Entry 4EIL (X-ray diffraction, 2.20 A resolution); this record covers chains A and B.

== Chain A ==
Protein: Bifunctional dihydrofolate reductase-thymidylate synthase
From: Toxoplasma gondii
Notes: EC 1.5.1.3, 2.1.1.45
UniProt: Q07422 (DRTS_TOXGO); residue numbers follow UniProt; this construct covers 1-48, 74-196, 216-610
Amino-acid sequence (566 residues; numbered 1 to 610; 44 numbers in that range are skipped by the numbering (no residue carries them; nothing is unmodelled there); the number before each row is that of its first residue):
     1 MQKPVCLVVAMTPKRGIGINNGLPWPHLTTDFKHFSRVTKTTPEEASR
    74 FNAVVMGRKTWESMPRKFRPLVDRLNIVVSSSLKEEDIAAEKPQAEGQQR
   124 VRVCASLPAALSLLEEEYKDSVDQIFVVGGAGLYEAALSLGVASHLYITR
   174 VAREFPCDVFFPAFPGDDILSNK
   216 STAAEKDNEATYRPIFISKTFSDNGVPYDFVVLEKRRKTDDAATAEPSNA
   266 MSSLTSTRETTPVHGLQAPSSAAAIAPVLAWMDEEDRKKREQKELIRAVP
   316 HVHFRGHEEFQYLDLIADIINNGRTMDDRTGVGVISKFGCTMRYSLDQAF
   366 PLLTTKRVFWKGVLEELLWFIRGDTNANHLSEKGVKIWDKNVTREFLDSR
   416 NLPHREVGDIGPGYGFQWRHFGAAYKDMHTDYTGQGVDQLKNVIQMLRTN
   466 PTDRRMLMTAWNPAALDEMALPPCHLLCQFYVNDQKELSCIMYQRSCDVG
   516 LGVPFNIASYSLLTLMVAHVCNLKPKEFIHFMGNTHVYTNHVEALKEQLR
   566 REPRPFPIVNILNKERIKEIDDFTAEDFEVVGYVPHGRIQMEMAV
Not modelled in the structure: 1-3, 44-45, 216-224, 253-284, 300-309
Ligand contacts:
  - 10-propargyl-5,8-dideazafolic acid (CB3): F374, E381, I402, W403, N406, D513, L516, G517, F520, N521, Y553, R603, I604, M608, A609
  - folic acid (FOL): V8, V9, A10, L23, D31, F32, K33, H34, F35, S36, T83, M87, F91, L94, R97, V151, Y157, T172
  - NADPH (NDP; NADPH dihydro-nicotinamide-adenine-dinucleotide phosphate): V9, A10, I17, G18, I19, N21, G22, L23, W25, G80, R81, K82, T83, S86, V102, S103, S104, S105, A128, S129, V151, G152, G153, A154, G155, L156, Y157, A159, V182
  - 2'-deoxyuridine 5'-monophosphate (UMP): R344, Y429, L486, C489, H490, Q509, R510, S511, C512, D513, G517, N521, H551, Y553

== Chain B ==
Protein: Bifunctional dihydrofolate reductase-thymidylate synthase
From: Toxoplasma gondii
Notes: EC 1.5.1.3, 2.1.1.45
UniProt: Q07422 (DRTS_TOXGO); numbering as in UniProt; present here: 1-41, 67-196, 216-610
Amino-acid sequence (566 residues; numbered 1 to 610; 44 numbers in that range are skipped by the numbering (no residue carries them; nothing is unmodelled there); the number before each row is that of its first residue):
     1 MQKPVCLVVAMTPKRGIGINNGLPWPHLTTDFKHFSRVTKT
    67 TPEEASRFNAVVMGRKTWESMPRKFRPLVDRLNIVVSSSLKEEDIAAEKP
   117 QAEGQQRVRVCASLPAALSLLEEEYKDSVDQIFVVGGAGLYEAALSLGVA
   167 SHLYITRVAREFPCDVFFPAFPGDDILSNK
   216 STAAEKDNEATYRPIFISKTFSDNGVPYDFVVLEKRRKTDDAATAEPSNA
   266 MSSLTSTRETTPVHGLQAPSSAAAIAPVLAWMDEEDRKKREQKELIRAVP
   316 HVHFRGHEEFQYLDLIADIINNGRTMDDRTGVGVISKFGCTMRYSLDQAF
   366 PLLTTKRVFWKGVLEELLWFIRGDTNANHLSEKGVKIWDKNVTREFLDSR
   416 NLPHREVGDIGPGYGFQWRHFGAAYKDMHTDYTGQGVDQLKNVIQMLRTN
   466 PTDRRMLMTAWNPAALDEMALPPCHLLCQFYVNDQKELSCIMYQRSCDVG
   516 LGVPFNIASYSLLTLMVAHVCNLKPKEFIHFMGNTHVYTNHVEALKEQLR
   566 REPRPFPIVNILNKERIKEIDDFTAEDFEVVGYVPHGRIQMEMAV
Not modelled in the structure: 1-2, 67-73, 108-125, 152, 216-223, 252-284, 302-307
Ligand contacts:
  - 10-propargyl-5,8-dideazafolic acid (CB3): E381, I402, W403, K405, N406, D513, L516, G517, F520, N521, Y553, Q605, M606, E607, M608, A609
  - folic acid (FOL): V8, V9, A10, L23, W25, D31, F32, K33, F35, S36, T83, M87, F91, L94, R97, V151, Y157, T172
  - NADPH (NDP; NADPH dihydro-nicotinamide-adenine-dinucleotide phosphate): V9, A10, I17, G18, I19, N21, G22, L23, W25, G80, R81, K82, T83, S86, V102, S103, S104, S105, A128, V151, G153, A154, G155, L156, Y157, V182
  - 2'-deoxyuridine 5'-monophosphate (UMP): R344, W403, Y429, L486, P487, C489, H490, Q509, R510, S511, C512, D513, G517, N521, H551, Y553

== How chain A and chain B interact ==
Residue-residue contacts (134; chain A residue first):
  T30(A) - W296(B)
  H34(A) - W296(B)  hydrogen bond
  R37(A) - W296(B)
  R37(A) - E299(B)  salt bridge
  T41(A) - P292(B)
  H168(A) - A289(B)
  Y170(A) - A289(B)  hydrogen bond (side chain-backbone)
  Y170(A) - V293(B)  hydrophobic
  I230(A) - S286(B)
  I230(A) - I290(B)  hydrophobic
  F231(A) - I290(B)  hydrophobic
  F231(A) - V293(B)  hydrophobic
  F231(A) - L294(B)  hydrophobic
  S233(A) - M297(B)
  F236(A) - M297(B)  hydrophobic
  F245(A) - W296(B)  hydrophobic
  F245(A) - M297(B)  hydrophobic
  E249(A) - S286(B)
  S285(A) - H168(B)
  S286(A) - E249(B)
  A287(A) - F319(B)  hydrophobic
  A289(A) - Y170(B)  hydrogen bond (backbone-side chain)
  I290(A) - I230(B)  hydrophobic
  I290(A) - F231(B)  hydrophobic
  I290(A) - F319(B)  hydrophobic
  V293(A) - H34(B)
  V293(A) - V38(B)  hydrophobic
  V293(A) - Y170(B)  hydrophobic
  V293(A) - F231(B)  hydrophobic
  L294(A) - F319(B)  hydrophobic
  W296(A) - T30(B)
  W296(A) - H34(B)  hydrogen bond
  W296(A) - R37(B)
  W296(A) - F245(B)  hydrophobic
  M297(A) - S233(B)
  M297(A) - F245(B)  hydrophobic
  F319(A) - L294(B)  hydrophobic
  R339(A) - N498(B)
  R339(A) - D499(B)  salt bridge
  R339(A) - Q500(B)
  M341(A) - T467(B)
  M341(A) - V497(B)
  M341(A) - N498(B)
  M341(A) - D499(B)
  D342(A) - T467(B)
  D343(A) - R469(B)  salt bridge
  R344(A) - R470(B)
  V349(A) - R469(B)
  S351(A) - Y496(B)  hydrogen bond
  F353(A) - R358(B)
  F353(A) - Q494(B)
  F353(A) - Y496(B)  hydrophobic
  F353(A) - S504(B)
  F353(A) - I506(B)  hydrophobic
  F353(A) - I544(B)
  G354(A) - R358(B)  hydrogen bond (backbone-side chain)
  G354(A) - I506(B)
  C355(A) - F546(B)
  T356(A) - T356(B)
  T356(A) - F546(B)
  R358(A) - F353(B)
  R358(A) - G354(B)  hydrogen bond (side chain-backbone)
  F436(A) - N477(B)
  F436(A) - P478(B)
  V452(A) - P478(B)
  V452(A) - A479(B)  hydrophobic
  Q454(A) - P478(B)
  T467(A) - M341(B)
  T467(A) - D342(B)
  R469(A) - D343(B)  salt bridge
  R469(A) - R510(B)  hydrogen bond (backbone-side chain)
  R469(A) - S511(B)
  R469(A) - N549(B)
  R469(A) - H551(B)
  R469(A) - Y553(B)  hydrogen bond
  R470(A) - R344(B)
  R470(A) - L486(B)
  R470(A) - P487(B)
  R470(A) - R510(B)
  L472(A) - L491(B)  hydrophobic
  L472(A) - R510(B)
  T474(A) - W476(B)
  W476(A) - L472(B)  hydrophobic
  W476(A) - T474(B)
  N477(A) - F436(B)
  P478(A) - F436(B)
  P478(A) - Q454(B)
  P478(A) - T474(B)
  L486(A) - R470(B)
  P487(A) - R470(B)
  L491(A) - L472(B)  hydrophobic
  L491(A) - L492(B)  hydrophobic
  L492(A) - L491(B)  hydrophobic
  L492(A) - Y508(B)  hydrophobic
  Q494(A) - F353(B)
  Q494(A) - Y508(B)  hydrogen bond
  Q494(A) - R510(B)  hydrogen bond (side chain-backbone)
  Q494(A) - G548(B)
  Y496(A) - S351(B)  hydrogen bond
  Y496(A) - F353(B)  hydrophobic
  Y496(A) - N549(B)
  V497(A) - M341(B)
  N498(A) - M341(B)
  D499(A) - R339(B)  salt bridge
  D499(A) - T340(B)
  D499(A) - M341(B)
  S504(A) - F353(B)
  I506(A) - F353(B)  hydrophobic
  I506(A) - G354(B)
  I506(A) - Y508(B)
  I506(A) - G548(B)
  Y508(A) - L492(B)  hydrophobic
  Y508(A) - Q494(B)  hydrogen bond
  Y508(A) - I506(B)
  Y508(A) - F546(B)  hydrophobic
  R510(A) - R469(B)  hydrogen bond (side chain-backbone)
  R510(A) - R470(B)
  R510(A) - L472(B)
  R510(A) - Q494(B)  hydrogen bond (backbone-side chain)
  S511(A) - R469(B)  hydrogen bond
  I544(A) - F353(B)
  F546(A) - G354(B)
  F546(A) - C355(B)
  F546(A) - T356(B)
  F546(A) - Y508(B)  hydrophobic
  F546(A) - F546(B)  hydrophobic
  F546(A) - M547(B)
  M547(A) - F546(B)
  G548(A) - Q494(B)
  G548(A) - I506(B)
  N549(A) - R469(B)
  N549(A) - Y496(B)
  H551(A) - R469(B)
  Y553(A) - R469(B)  hydrogen bond
Interface residues without a listed pair, chain A (77 interface residues in all): K33, V38, V247, P292, H318, T340, T345, K352, A479, F495, C505
Interface residues without a listed pair, chain B (74 interface residues in all): T41, F236, V247, K352, R415, V452, F495, C505

== Summary ==
Chain A and chain B form an interface of 77 and 74 residues respectively, with 17 hydrogen bonds and 5 salt
bridges. Polar contacts include R37(A)-E299(B), R339(A)-D499(B) and D343(A)-R469(B). Ligands of chain A:
2'-deoxyuridine 5'-monophosphate, 10-propargyl-5,8-dideazafolic acid, folic acid and NADPH.
Chain A and chain B are both Bifunctional dihydrofolate reductase-thymidylate synthase (Toxoplasma gondii);
the structure, Crystal Structure of the loop truncated Toxoplasma gondii TS-DHFR, was determined by X-ray
diffraction (same publication as 4ECK).
